PDB entry 3KD7 | X-ray diffraction, 2.85 A resolution | chains A and H

[Chain A]
Protein: CTPR390
Amino-acid sequence (125 residues; row label = number of the first residue in the row):
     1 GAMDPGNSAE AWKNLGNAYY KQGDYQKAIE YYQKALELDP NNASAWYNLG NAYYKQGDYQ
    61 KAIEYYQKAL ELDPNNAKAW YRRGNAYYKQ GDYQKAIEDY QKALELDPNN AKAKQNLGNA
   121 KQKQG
Not modelled in the structure: 1-6, 109-125

[Chain H]
Protein: Hsp90 MEEVD peptide
Amino-acid sequence (6 residues; row label = number of the first residue in the row; numbering starts at 0):
     0 XMEEVD
Modified / non-standard residues: ACE (acetyl group) at position 0

[Interface between chain A and chain H]
Pairs across the interface - 7 pairs, chain A then chain H:
  Tyr20(A) - Val4(H)  hydrophobic
  Lys21(A) - Val4(H)
  Asn48(A) - Val4(H)
  Lys78(A) - Asp5(H)  salt bridge
  Tyr81(A) - Glu2(H)
  Arg82(A) - Glu2(H)  salt bridge
  Arg82(A) - Glu3(H)  hydrogen bond (side chain-backbone)
Also at the interface, not in a pair above, chain A (10 interface residues in all): Tyr47, Asn51, Tyr54, Lys55
Also at the interface, not in a pair above, chain H (5 interface residues in all): Met1

[Overview]
10 residues of chain A face 5 of chain H across their interface; the contacts include 1 hydrogen bond and 2
salt bridges. Polar pairs include Lys78(A)-Asp5(H), Arg82(A)-Glu2(H) and Arg82(A)-Glu3(H).
Here chain A is CTPR390 and chain H is Hsp90 MEEVD peptide. Entry 3KD7 (Designed TPR module (CTPR390) in
complex with its peptide-ligand (Hsp90 peptide)) was determined by X-ray diffraction.
